Entry 9I0L (electron microscopy, 2.39 A resolution); this record covers chains G and H of the 8 polymer chains in the assembly.

[Chain G (and H)]
Name: Inosine-5'-monophosphate dehydrogenase
Organism: Mycolicibacterium smegmatis MC2 155
Notes: EC 1.1.1.205; chain H of this document is another copy of the same molecule, construct and numbering; everything in this record applies to it too
Reference sequence: A0QSU3 (A0QSU3_MYCS2); residue numbers follow UniProt; this construct covers 1-513
Sequence (513 residues; each row starts with the number of its first residue):
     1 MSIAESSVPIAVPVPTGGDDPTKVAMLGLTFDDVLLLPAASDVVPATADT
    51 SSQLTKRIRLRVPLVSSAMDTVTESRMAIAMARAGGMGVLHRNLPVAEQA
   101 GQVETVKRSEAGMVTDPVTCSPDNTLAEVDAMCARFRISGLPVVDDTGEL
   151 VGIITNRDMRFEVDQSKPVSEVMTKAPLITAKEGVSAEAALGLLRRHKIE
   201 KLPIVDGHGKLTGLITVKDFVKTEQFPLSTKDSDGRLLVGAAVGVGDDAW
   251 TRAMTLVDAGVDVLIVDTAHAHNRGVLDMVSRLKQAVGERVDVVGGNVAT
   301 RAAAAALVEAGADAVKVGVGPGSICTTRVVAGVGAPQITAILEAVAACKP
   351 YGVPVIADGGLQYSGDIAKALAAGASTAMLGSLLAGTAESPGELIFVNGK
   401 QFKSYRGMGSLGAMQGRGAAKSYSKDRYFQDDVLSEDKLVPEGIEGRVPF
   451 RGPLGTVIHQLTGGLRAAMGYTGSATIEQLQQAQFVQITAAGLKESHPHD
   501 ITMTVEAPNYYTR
Not modelled in the structure: 1-12, 110-224, 416-438, 513
Covalent attachments: inosinic acid (IMP) linked to C325
Bound ions: K+ site 1: G320, G322, C325 (shared with 3 residues of chain F); K+ site 2: E495, S496, H497 (shared with G320(H), G322(H), C325(H) of chain H)
Residues lining bound ligands:
  - inosinic acid (IMP): S67, M69, N297, K316, P321, G322, S323, I324, D358, G359, G360, L361, Q362, M379, L380, G381, S382, Y405, G407, M408, G409, S410, E442, G443
  - NAD (nicotinamide-adenine-dinucleotide), molecule 1: S41, V43, P45, A467, G470, Y471
  - NAD, molecule 2: A68, R92, V245, D267, T268, A269, H270, N273, V276, N297, G318, V319, G320, T327, M408, G409, E442

[Interface between chain G and chain H]
Residue-residue contacts (106; chain G residue first):
  M26(G) - P15(H)
  L27(G) - P15(H)  hydrogen bond (backbone-backbone)
  L27(G) - T16(H)
  L29(G) - T16(H)
  L35(G) - R328(H)
  L35(G) - G332(H)
  L35(G) - G334(H)
  L35(G) - A335(H)
  L36(G) - G332(H)  hydrogen bond (backbone-backbone)
  L36(G) - V333(H)
  L36(G) - G334(H)  hydrogen bond (backbone-backbone)
  L37(G) - A25(H)  hydrophobic
  P38(G) - H270(H)
  P38(G) - T300(H)
  P38(G) - V333(H)  hydrophobic
  A39(G) - H270(H)  hydrogen bond (backbone-side chain)
  A39(G) - H272(H)
  A40(G) - H272(H)
  S41(G) - H270(H)
  S41(G) - H272(H)
  S41(G) - N273(H)
  S41(G) - R274(H)  hydrogen bond (backbone-backbone)
  D42(G) - R274(H)
  V43(G) - N273(H)
  R301(G) - P13(H)
  R301(G) - D19(H)  salt bridge
  T339(G) - T16(H)  hydrogen bond (side chain-backbone)
  L342(G) - T16(H)
  L342(G) - G17(H)
  L342(G) - G18(H)
  E343(G) - G17(H)
  E343(G) - G18(H)  hydrogen bond (side chain-backbone)
  Y363(G) - V329(H)  hydrophobic
  S364(G) - V330(H)  hydrogen bond (side chain-backbone)
  G365(G) - V329(H)  hydrogen bond (backbone-backbone)
  G365(G) - V330(H)  hydrogen bond (backbone-backbone)
  G365(G) - A331(H)
  G365(G) - G332(H)
  A368(G) - A331(H)
  K369(G) - G332(H)
  A372(G) - K23(H)  hydrogen bond (backbone-side chain)
  G463(G) - V440(H)
  G464(G) - V330(H)
  A468(G) - A331(H)
  G470(G) - H270(H)
  Y471(G) - A269(H)
  Y471(G) - H270(H)  hydrogen bond (backbone-side chain)
  Y471(G) - T327(H)
  Y471(G) - V333(H)  hydrophobic
  Y471(G) - E442(H)  hydrogen bond
  Q481(G) - K23(H)  hydrogen bond (backbone-side chain)
  Q482(G) - K23(H)
  A483(G) - K23(H)  hydrogen bond (backbone-side chain)
  Q484(G) - T22(H)  hydrogen bond (side chain-backbone)
  Q484(G) - K23(H)
  F485(G) - K23(H)  hydrogen bond (backbone-backbone)
  F485(G) - V24(H)
  F485(G) - A25(H)  hydrogen bond (backbone-backbone)
  V486(G) - M26(H)
  V486(G) - G28(H)
  V486(G) - G334(H)
  Q487(G) - M26(H)  hydrogen bond (backbone-backbone)
  Q487(G) - L27(H)
  Q487(G) - G28(H)  hydrogen bond (backbone-backbone)
  I488(G) - P336(H)  hydrophobic
  T489(G) - D33(H)  hydrogen bond
  A491(G) - T30(H)
  A491(G) - D32(H)
  A491(G) - D33(H)
  G492(G) - T30(H)
  K494(G) - D32(H)  salt bridge
  K494(G) - L493(H)
  E495(G) - T30(H)  hydrogen bond
  E495(G) - G320(H)
  E495(G) - P321(H)
  E495(G) - R328(H)  salt bridge
  E495(G) - P336(H)
  E495(G) - Q337(H)
  S496(G) - R328(H)
  S496(G) - V329(H)
  H497(G) - V329(H)
  P498(G) - S323(H)
  P498(G) - C325(H)
  P498(G) - T326(H)
  H499(G) - P321(H)  hydrogen bond (side chain-backbone)
  H499(G) - G322(H)
  H499(G) - S323(H)  hydrogen bond (backbone-backbone)
  D500(G) - Q362(H)
  I501(G) - S323(H)
  I501(G) - I324(H)  hydrophobic
  I501(G) - Y405(H)
  I501(G) - G446(H)
  I501(G) - R447(H)
  T502(G) - G446(H)
  T502(G) - R447(H)  hydrogen bond (backbone-backbone)
  M503(G) - I444(H)  hydrophobic
  M503(G) - E445(H)
  T504(G) - E445(H)  hydrogen bond (backbone-backbone)
  T504(G) - G446(H)
  T504(G) - R447(H)
  V505(G) - E445(H)
  P508(G) - L411(H)
  P508(G) - P441(H)  hydrophobic
  N509(G) - V330(H)
  N509(G) - V440(H)
  N509(G) - P441(H)  hydrogen bond (side chain-backbone)
Other interface residues (no listed pair), chain G (57 interface residues in all): A373, Q460, A467, A507, Y510
Other interface residues (no listed pair), chain H (56 interface residues in all): V14, F31, A299, V319, G360

[Overview]
57 residues of chain G and 56 residues of chain H are in contact, with 27 hydrogen bonds and 3 salt bridges.
Polar pairs include R301(G)-D19(H), K494(G)-D32(H) and E495(G)-R328(H). Ligands of chain G: NAD. Covalently
linked inosinic acid: at C325(G).
Chain G and chain H are both Inosine-5'-monophosphate dehydrogenase (Mycolicibacterium smegmatis MC2 155); the
structure, Mycobacterium smegmatis inosine monophosphate dehydrogenase (IMPDH) E-XMP* intermediate, extended,
was determined by electron microscopy (same publication as 9I0K and 9I0M).
